PDB entry 9EIR | X-ray diffraction, 3.50 A resolution | chain A

Chain A:
Name: 2-oxoglutarate-dependent ethylene/succinate-forming enzyme
Organism: Penicillium digitatum Pd1
UniProt: A0A7T7BQH3 (A0A7T7BQH3_PENDI); numbering as in UniProt (aligned over 1-407)
Amino-acid sequence (407 residues; each row starts with the number of its first residue):
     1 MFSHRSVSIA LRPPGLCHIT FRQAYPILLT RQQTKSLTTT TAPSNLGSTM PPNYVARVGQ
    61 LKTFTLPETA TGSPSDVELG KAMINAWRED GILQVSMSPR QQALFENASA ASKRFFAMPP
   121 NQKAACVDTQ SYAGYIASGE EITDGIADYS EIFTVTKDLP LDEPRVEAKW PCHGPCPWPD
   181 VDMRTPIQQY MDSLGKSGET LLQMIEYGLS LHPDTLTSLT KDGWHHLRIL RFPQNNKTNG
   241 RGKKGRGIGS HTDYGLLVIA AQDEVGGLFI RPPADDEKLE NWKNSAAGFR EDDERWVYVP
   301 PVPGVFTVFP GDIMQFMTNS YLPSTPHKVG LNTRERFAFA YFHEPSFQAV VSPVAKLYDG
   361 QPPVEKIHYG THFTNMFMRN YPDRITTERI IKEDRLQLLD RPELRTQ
Disordered / not traced: 1-47, 140-144, 237-249, 274-295
From the paper describing this entry:
  - conformationally variable residues (order/disorder transition): H251, D253
  - mutagenesis - N380C: decreased catalytic activity

In short:
The paper reports that N380C reduces catalytic activity; conformational variability at H251 and D253.
Chain A is 2-oxoglutarate-dependent ethylene/succinate-forming enzyme (Penicillium digitatum Pd1); the
structure, Ethylene-forming enzyme apoprotein from Penicillium digitatum, was determined by X-ray diffraction,
deposited together with 9EIS.
